4HYU - chains A and B; structure by X-ray diffraction, 2.15 A resolution.

== Chain A ==
Protein: Mitogen-activated protein kinase 8
Organism: Homo sapiens
Notes: EC 2.7.1.37
UniProt: A1L4K2 (A1L4K2_HUMAN); residue numbers follow UniProt; this construct covers 1-363
Chain sequence (369 residues; row label = number of the first residue in the row):
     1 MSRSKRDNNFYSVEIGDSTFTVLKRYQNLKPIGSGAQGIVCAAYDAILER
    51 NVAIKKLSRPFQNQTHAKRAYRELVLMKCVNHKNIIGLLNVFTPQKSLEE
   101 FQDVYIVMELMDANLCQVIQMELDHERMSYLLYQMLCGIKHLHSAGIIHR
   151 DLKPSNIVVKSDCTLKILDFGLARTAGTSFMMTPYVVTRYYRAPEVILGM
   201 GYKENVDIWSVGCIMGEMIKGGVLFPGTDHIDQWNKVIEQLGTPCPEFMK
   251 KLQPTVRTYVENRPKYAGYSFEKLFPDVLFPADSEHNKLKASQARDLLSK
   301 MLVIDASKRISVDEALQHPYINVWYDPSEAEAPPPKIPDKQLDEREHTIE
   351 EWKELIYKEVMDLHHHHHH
Disordered / not traced: 1-7, 173-187, 282-288, 335-344, 362-369
Construct notes: expression tag (364-369)
Ligand contacts: 1BK (trans-4-[(4-{4-[3-(methylsulfonyl)propoxy]-1H-indazol-1-yl}pyrimidin-2-yl)amino]cyclohexanol): I32, G33, S34, G35, A36, Q37, G38, V40, A53, K55, I86, M108, E109, L110, M111, D112, A113, N114, V158, L168

== Chain B ==
Protein: C-Jun-amino-terminal kinase-interacting protein 1
UniProt: Q9UQF2 (JIP1_HUMAN); residues 153-163 here correspond to UniProt positions 157-167 (UniProt number = residue number + 4)
Chain sequence (11 residues; row label = number of the first residue in the row):
   153 RPKRPTTLNLF
Disordered / not traced: 153, 163
Curated features (UniProtKB/Swiss-Prot):
  - region: R153 to F163 (Minimal inhibitory domain (MID))

== Interface between chain A and chain B ==
Contacting residue pairs - 24 pairs, chain A then chain B:
  D112(A) - L162(B)
  V118(A) - N161(B)
  M121(A) - N161(B)
  L123(A) - L160(B)  hydrophobic
  E126(A) - P157(B)
  R127(A) - P157(B)
  R127(A) - T159(B)  hydrogen bond (side chain-backbone)
  Y130(A) - R156(B)
  Y130(A) - P157(B)
  S161(A) - T159(B)
  S161(A) - L160(B)  hydrogen bond (backbone-backbone)
  S161(A) - L162(B)
  D162(A) - P157(B)
  D162(A) - T158(B)
  C163(A) - P157(B)
  C163(A) - T159(B)
  C163(A) - L160(B)  hydrophobic
  V323(A) - P154(B)  hydrophobic
  W324(A) - P154(B)
  W324(A) - K155(B)
  W324(A) - R156(B)  hydrogen bond (backbone-side chain)
  W324(A) - P157(B)
  D326(A) - R156(B)
  E329(A) - R156(B)  salt bridge
Other interface residues (no listed pair), chain A (19 interface residues in all): A113, L131, Y133, V159, K160

== In short ==
Chain A and chain B form an interface of 19 and 9 residues respectively; the contacts include 3 hydrogen bonds
and 1 salt bridge. Polar contacts include E329(A)-R156(B), R127(A)-T159(B) and W324(A)-R156(B). Bound to chain
A: compound 1BK.
Here chain A is Mitogen-activated protein kinase 8 (Homo sapiens) and chain B is C-Jun-amino-terminal
kinase-interacting protein 1. Entry 4HYU (Crystal structure of JNK1 in complex with JIP1 peptide and
4-{4-[4-(3-Methanesulfonyl-propoxy)-indazol-1-yl]-pyrimidin-2-ylamino}-cyclohexan) was determined by X-ray
diffraction, deposited together with 4HYS.
